9ICF - chains T and A of the 3 polymer chains in the assembly; structure by X-ray diffraction, 3.00 A resolution.

[Chain T]
Molecule: 8-nt DNA strand
Sequence (8 nucleotides; each row starts with the number of its first residue):
     1 CATTAGAA

[Chain A]
Protein: Protein (DNA polymerase beta (e.c.2.7.7.7))
Source organism: Homo sapiens
UniProt: P06746 (DPOB_HUMAN); residues 2-335 here correspond to UniProt positions 1-334 (UniProt number = residue number - 1)
Chain sequence (335 residues; numbered 1 to 335; the number before each row is that of its first residue):
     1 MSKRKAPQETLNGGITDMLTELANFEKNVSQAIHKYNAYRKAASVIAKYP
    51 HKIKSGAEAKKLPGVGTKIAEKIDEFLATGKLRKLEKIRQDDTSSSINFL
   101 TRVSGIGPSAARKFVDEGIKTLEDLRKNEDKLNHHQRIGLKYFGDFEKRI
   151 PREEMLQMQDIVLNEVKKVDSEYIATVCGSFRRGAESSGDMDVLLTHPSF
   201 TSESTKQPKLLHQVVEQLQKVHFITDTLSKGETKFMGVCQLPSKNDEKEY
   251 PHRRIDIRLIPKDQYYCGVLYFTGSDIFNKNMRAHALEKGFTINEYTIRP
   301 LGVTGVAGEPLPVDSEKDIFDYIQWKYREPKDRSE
Disordered / not traced: 1-8
Metal / ion sites: Zn2+ site 1: His51, His134; Na+ site 1: Lys60, Leu62; Na+ site 2: Thr101, Val103, Ile106 (shared with 1 residue of chain P); Zn2+ site 2: Asp192 (together with 2'-deoxyadenosine 5'-triphosphate) (shared with 1 residue of chain P)
Small-molecule neighbours: 2'-deoxyadenosine 5'-triphosphate (DTP): Arg149, Gly179, Ser180, Arg183, Ser188, Gly189, Asp190, Asp192, Tyr271, Phe272
Swiss-Prot annotation at these positions:
  - binding site (K(+)): Lys61
  - binding site (Na(+)): Lys61

[Chain T / chain A interface]
Residue-residue contacts (11):
  DA2(T) with Tyr296(A), sugar contact
  DT3(T) with Thr233(A), phosphate contact; Lys234(A), phosphate contact
  DT4(T) with Ser229(A), phosphate contact; Lys230(A), phosphate contact; Gly231(A), phosphate contact; Glu232(A), hydrogen bond to the phosphate; Thr233(A), hydrogen bond to the phosphate; Lys234(A), hydrogen bond to the phosphate
  DA5(T) with Ser229(A), sugar contact; Lys230(A), hydrogen bond to the phosphate
Other interface residues (no listed pair), chain T (7 interface residues in all): DC1, DG6, DA7
Other interface residues (no listed pair), chain A (10 interface residues in all): Asn133, His134, Glu295

[Summary]
The interface between chain T and chain A involves 7 residues on one side and 10 on the other, with 4 hydrogen
bonds. Polar contacts include DT4(T)-Glu232(A), DT4(T)-Thr233(A) and DT4(T)-Lys234(A). Chain A binds
2'-deoxyadenosine 5'-triphosphate.
Chain T is an 8-nt DNA strand and chain A is Protein (DNA polymerase beta (e.c.2.7.7.7)) (Homo sapiens); the
structure, DNA polymerase beta (e.c.2.7.7.7)/DNA complex + 2'-deoxyadenosine-5'-triphosphate, soaked in the
presence of datp and ZNCL2, was determined by X-ray diffraction together with 1ZQT, 7ICE, 7ICF, 7ICG, 7ICH,
7ICI and 39 further entries from the same study.
